Entry 8ZDJ (electron microscopy, 3.74 A resolution); this record covers chains I and k of the 42 polymer chains in the assembly.

# Chain I
Name: Portal Protein (gp5)
Source organism: Mycolicibacterium smegmatis MC2 155
Chain sequence (506 residues; numbered 2 to 507; the number before each row is that of its first residue):
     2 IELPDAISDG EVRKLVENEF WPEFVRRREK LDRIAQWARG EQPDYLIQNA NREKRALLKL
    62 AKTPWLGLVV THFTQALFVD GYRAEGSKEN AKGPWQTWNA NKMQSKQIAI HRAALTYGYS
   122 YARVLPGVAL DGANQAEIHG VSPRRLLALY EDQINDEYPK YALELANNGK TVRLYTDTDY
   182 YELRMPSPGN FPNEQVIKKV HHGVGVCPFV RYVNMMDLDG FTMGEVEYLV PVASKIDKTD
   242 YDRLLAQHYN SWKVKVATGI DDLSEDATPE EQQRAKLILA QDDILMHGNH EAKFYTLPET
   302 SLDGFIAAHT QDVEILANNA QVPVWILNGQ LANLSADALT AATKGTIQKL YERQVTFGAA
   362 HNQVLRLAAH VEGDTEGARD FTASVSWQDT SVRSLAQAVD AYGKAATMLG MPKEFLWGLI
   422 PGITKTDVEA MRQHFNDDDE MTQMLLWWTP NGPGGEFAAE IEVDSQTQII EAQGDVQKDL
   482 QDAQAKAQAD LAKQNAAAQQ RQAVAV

# Chain k
Name: Adaptor Protein (gp9)
Source organism: Mycolicibacterium smegmatis MC2 155
Chain sequence (137 residues; numbered 2 to 138; the number before each row is that of its first residue):
     2 AGLATIDELQ TLMSTVFEDD ALEQAQLVLD IVSSWARVVS GQMWPDAPAN VPDDVRAVVL
    62 QASRRELKNP DRVISRQMGP FNVQYSQPPD GFFYPAELAI LKRFKRSGGL MTVSTSRGEE
   122 GRPWAGKTAY IRYGDGL

# Interface between chain I and chain k
Contacting residue pairs (41; chain I residue first):
  Ile261(I) - Gly109(k)
  Asp262(I) - Lys103(k)
  Asp262(I) - Gly109(k)
  Leu264(I) - Ile101(k)  hydrophobic
  Leu264(I) - Arg104(k)
  Ser265(I) - Lys103(k)
  Ser265(I) - Arg104(k)
  Ser265(I) - Lys106(k)  hydrogen bond (side chain-backbone)
  Ser265(I) - Gly109(k)
  Glu266(I) - Arg104(k)  hydrogen bond (backbone-backbone)
  Glu266(I) - Lys106(k)
  Glu266(I) - Ser108(k)
  Glu266(I) - Gly109(k)  hydrogen bond (side chain-backbone)
  Asp267(I) - Arg104(k)  salt bridge
  Asp267(I) - Phe105(k)
  Ala276(I) - Arg107(k)
  Leu278(I) - Arg107(k)
  Leu278(I) - Ser108(k)
  Leu278(I) - Leu111(k)
  Leu278(I) - Thr113(k)
  Ile279(I) - Thr113(k)  hydrogen bond (backbone-side chain)
  Leu280(I) - Thr113(k)
  Asp283(I) - Val114(k)
  Asp283(I) - Thr116(k)  hydrogen bond (backbone-side chain)
  Asp284(I) - Val114(k)
  Asp284(I) - Ser115(k)
  Ile285(I) - Met112(k)
  Ile285(I) - Thr113(k)
  Ile285(I) - Val114(k)  hydrogen bond (backbone-backbone)
  Ile285(I) - Thr116(k)
  Leu286(I) - Met112(k)
  Leu286(I) - Thr113(k)
  Met287(I) - Leu111(k)
  Met287(I) - Met112(k)  hydrogen bond (backbone-backbone)
  Met287(I) - Thr113(k)
  Met287(I) - Val114(k)  hydrophobic
  His288(I) - Gly109(k)  hydrogen bond (side chain-backbone)
  His288(I) - Gly110(k)
  His288(I) - Leu111(k)
  Gly289(I) - Met112(k)
  Phe295(I) - Leu111(k)  hydrophobic

# In short
18 residues of chain I face 15 of chain k across their interface; the contacts include 8 hydrogen bonds and 1
salt bridge. Polar pairs include Asp267(I)-Arg104(k), Ser265(I)-Lys106(k) and Glu266(I)-Gly109(k).
Here chain I is Portal Protein (gp5) and chain k is Adaptor Protein (gp9), both from Mycolicibacterium
smegmatis MC2 155. Entry 8ZDJ (Cryo-EM structure of Mycobacteriophage Douge genome-packed connector (gp5, gp9,
gp10, gp12 and gp13)) was determined by electron microscopy, deposited together with 8ZDK, 8ZDL, 8ZDO and
8ZDQ.
